1XYC - chains A and B; structure by X-ray diffraction, 2.19 A resolution.

Chain A:
Name: Xylose isomerase
Source organism: Streptomyces olivochromogenes
Notes: EC 5.3.1.5
UniProtKB: P15587 (XYLA_STROL); residues 1-386 here = UniProt positions 1-386
Sequence (386 residues; each row starts with the number of its first residue):
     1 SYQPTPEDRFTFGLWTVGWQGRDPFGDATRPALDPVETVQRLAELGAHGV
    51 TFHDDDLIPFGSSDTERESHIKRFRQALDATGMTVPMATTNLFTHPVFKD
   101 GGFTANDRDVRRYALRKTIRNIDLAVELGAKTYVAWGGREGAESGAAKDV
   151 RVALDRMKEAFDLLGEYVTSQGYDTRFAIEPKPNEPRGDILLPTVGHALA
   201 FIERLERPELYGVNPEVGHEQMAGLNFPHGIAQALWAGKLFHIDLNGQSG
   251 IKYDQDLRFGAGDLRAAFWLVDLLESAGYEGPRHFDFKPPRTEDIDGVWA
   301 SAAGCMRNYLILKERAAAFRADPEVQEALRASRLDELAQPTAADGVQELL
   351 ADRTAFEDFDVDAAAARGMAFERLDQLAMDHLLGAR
Bound ions: Mg2+ site 1: E180, E216, D244, D286 (together with 3-O-methylfructose in linear form); Mg2+ site 2: E216, H219, D254, D256 (together with 3-O-methylfructose in linear form)
Small-molecule neighbours: 3-O-methylfructose in linear form (3MF): W15, H53, T89, F93, V134, W136, E180, K182, E216, H219, D244, D254, D286, K288

Chain B:
Name: Xylose isomerase
Source organism: Streptomyces olivochromogenes
Notes: EC 5.3.1.5
UniProtKB: P15587 (XYLA_STROL); residues 501-886 here correspond to UniProt positions 1-386 (UniProt number = residue number - 500)
Sequence (386 residues; numbered 501 to 886; the number before each row is that of its first residue):
   501 SYQPTPEDRFTFGLWTVGWQGRDPFGDATRPALDPVETVQRLAELGAHGV
   551 TFHDDDLIPFGSSDTERESHIKRFRQALDATGMTVPMATTNLFTHPVFKD
   601 GGFTANDRDVRRYALRKTIRNIDLAVELGAKTYVAWGGREGAESGAAKDV
   651 RVALDRMKEAFDLLGEYVTSQGYDTRFAIEPKPNEPRGDILLPTVGHALA
   701 FIERLERPELYGVNPEVGHEQMAGLNFPHGIAQALWAGKLFHIDLNGQSG
   751 IKYDQDLRFGAGDLRAAFWLVDLLESAGYEGPRHFDFKPPRTEDIDGVWA
   801 SAAGCMRNYLILKERAAAFRADPEVQEALRASRLDELAQPTAADGVQELL
   851 ADRTAFEDFDVDAAAARGMAFERLDQLAMDHLLGAR
Bound ions: Mg2+ site 1: E680, E716, D744, D786 (together with 3-O-methylfructose in linear form); Mg2+ site 2: E716, H719, D754, D756 (together with 3-O-methylfructose in linear form)
Small-molecule neighbours: 3-O-methylfructose in linear form (3MF): W515, H553, M587, T589, F593, V634, W636, E680, K682, N714, E716, H719, D744, D754, D786, K788

Interface between chain A and chain B:
Pairs across the interface - 62 pairs, chain A then chain B:
  R22(A) with R522(B)
  D23(A) with R639(B), salt bridge; P686(B)
  F25(A) with F593(B); T594(B), hydrogen bond (backbone-side chain); W636(B), hydrophobic; R639(B), hydrogen bond (backbone-side chain); K682(B); E685(B); P686(B)
  G26(A) with T594(B); R639(B)
  D27(A) with T594(B), hydrogen bond (backbone-backbone)
  A28(A) with P596(B)
  T29(A) with K599(B)
  F93(A) with F525(B)
  T94(A) with F525(B), hydrogen bond (side chain-backbone); G526(B); D527(B), hydrogen bond (backbone-backbone); R791(B)
  P96(A) with A528(B); T529(B)
  K99(A) with R791(B); T792(B)
  W136(A) with F525(B), hydrophobic
  R139(A) with D523(B), salt bridge; F525(B), hydrogen bond (side chain-backbone); G526(B); R791(B)
  E143(A) with T792(B)
  K182(A) with F525(B)
  N184(A) with K752(B); Y753(B)
  E185(A) with F525(B); Y753(B)
  P186(A) with D523(B); F525(B); Y753(B), hydrogen bond (backbone-side chain)
  R187(A) with Y753(B); T792(B)
  G188(A) with K752(B), hydrogen bond (backbone-side chain); Y753(B), hydrogen bond (backbone-side chain); Q755(B)
  D189(A) with K752(B), salt bridge
  I251(A) with I751(B)
  K252(A) with N684(B); G688(B), hydrogen bond (side chain-backbone); D689(B), salt bridge
  Y253(A) with N684(B); E685(B); P686(B); R687(B), hydrogen bond (side chain-backbone); G688(B), hydrogen bond (side chain-backbone); Y753(B), hydrophobic
  D254(A) with F525(B)
  Q255(A) with G688(B)
  R291(A) with T594(B); K599(B); R639(B)
  T292(A) with K599(B); E643(B); R687(B)
Interface residues without a listed pair, chain A (30 interface residues in all): P24, P290
Interface residues without a listed pair, chain B (30 interface residues in all): P524, D754, P790

Overview:
Chain A and chain B each contribute 30 residues to their interface; the contacts include 12 hydrogen bonds and
4 salt bridges. Among the polar pairs are D23(A)-R639(B), R139(A)-D523(B) and D189(A)-K752(B). Ligands of
chain A: 3-O-methylfructose in linear form.
Both chains are Xylose isomerase (Streptomyces olivochromogenes). Entry 1XYC (X-ray crystallographic
structures of D-xylose isomerase-substrate complexes position the substrate and provide evidence for metal
movement ...) was determined by X-ray diffraction, deposited together with 1XYA and 1XYB.
